PDB entry 5JW7 | X-ray diffraction, 2.85 A resolution | chains A and B

== Chain A ==
Name: E3 ubiquitin-protein ligase SopA
From: Salmonella enterica subsp. enterica serovar Typhimurium
Notes: EC 6.3.2.-
UniProtKB: Q8ZNR3 (SOPA_SALTY); numbering as in UniProt (aligned over 163-425)
Amino-acid sequence (282 residues; numbered 148 to 429; the number before each row is that of its first residue):
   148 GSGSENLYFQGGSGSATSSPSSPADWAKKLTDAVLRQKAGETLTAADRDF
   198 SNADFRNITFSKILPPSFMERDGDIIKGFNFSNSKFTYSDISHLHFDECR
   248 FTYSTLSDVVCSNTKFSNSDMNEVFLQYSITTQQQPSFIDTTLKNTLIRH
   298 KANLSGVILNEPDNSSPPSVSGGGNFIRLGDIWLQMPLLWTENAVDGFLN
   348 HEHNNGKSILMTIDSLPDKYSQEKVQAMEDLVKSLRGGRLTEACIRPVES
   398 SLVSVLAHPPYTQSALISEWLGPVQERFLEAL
Unresolved in the structure: 148-166, 429
Construct notes: expression tag (148-162, 426-429)
Reported in the primary citation:
  - mutagenesis - T338L: abolished binding to TRIM65
  - mutagenesis - T338L: abolished catalytic activity with E3 ubiquitin-protein ligase TRIM56 (chain B)

== Chain B ==
Name: E3 ubiquitin-protein ligase TRIM56
From: Homo sapiens
Notes: EC 6.3.2.-
UniProtKB: Q9BRZ2 (TRI56_HUMAN); numbering as in UniProt (aligned over 1-93)
Amino-acid sequence (93 residues; row label = number of the first residue in the row):
     1 MVSHGSSPSLLEALSSDFLACKICLEQLRAPKTLPCLHTYCQDCLAQLAD
    51 GGRVRCPECRETVPVPPEGVASFKTNFFVNGLLDLVKARACGD
Unresolved in the structure: 1-17, 79-93
Metal / ion sites: Zn2+ site 1: Cys-21, Cys-24, Cys-41, Cys-44; Zn2+ site 2: Cys-36, His-38, Cys-56, Cys-59
Reported in the primary citation:
  - post-translational modification sites: Lys-87

== Interface between chain A and chain B ==
Contacting residue pairs (30):
  Asp-255(A) with Phe-18(B), hydrogen bond (side chain-backbone)
  Ser-276(A) with Phe-18(B)
  Ile-277(A) with Gln-27(B)
  Arg-296(A) with Leu-25(B), hydrogen bond (side chain-backbone); Glu-26(B), salt bridge
  His-297(A) with Glu-26(B), salt bridge
  Lys-298(A) with Glu-26(B), salt bridge
  Ser-318(A) with Lys-22(B); Glu-58(B)
  Gly-319(A) with Lys-22(B)
  Gly-320(A) with Lys-22(B), hydrogen bond (backbone-backbone); Leu-25(B)
  Gln-332(A) with Leu-25(B)
  Met-333(A) with Leu-25(B)
  Pro-334(A) with Ile-23(B)
  Leu-335(A) with Ile-23(B), hydrogen bond (backbone-backbone); Pro-57(B), hydrophobic
  Leu-336(A) with Ile-23(B); Leu-48(B), hydrophobic
  Thr-338(A) with Cys-24(B); Cys-44(B), hydrogen bond
  Glu-339(A) with Asp-43(B)
  Asn-340(A) with Cys-24(B); Glu-26(B); Gln-27(B), hydrogen bond (side chain-backbone); Cys-41(B)
  Ala-341(A) with Cys-24(B)
  Gly-344(A) with Glu-26(B)
  Phe-345(A) with Cys-24(B); Glu-26(B)
Interface residues without a listed pair, chain B (16 interface residues in all): Ala-20, Arg-29, Gln-47
From the paper, about this interface:
  - pairs named by the authors: Arg-296(A)/Glu-26(B) (hydrogen bond), His-297(A)/Glu-26(B) (hydrogen bond), Lys-298(A)/Glu-26(B) (hydrogen bond), Pro-334(A)/Leu-25(B) (hydrophobic contact), Phe-345(A)/Leu-25(B) (hydrophobic contact)
  - interface residues, chain A: Thr-338(A)

== Summary ==
20 residues of chain A face 16 of chain B across their interface, with 6 hydrogen bonds and 3 salt bridges.
Among the polar pairs are Arg-296(A)/Glu-26(B), His-297(A)/Glu-26(B) and Lys-298(A)/Glu-26(B). The authors
report hydrogen bonds between Arg-296(A) and Glu-26(B), His-297(A) and Glu-26(B) and Lys-298(A) and Glu-26(B);
hydrophobic contacts between Pro-334(A) and Leu-25(B) and Phe-345(A) and Leu-25(B). From the paper: T338L of
chain A abolishes binding to TRIM65; the interface residue Thr-338(A).
Here chain A is E3 ubiquitin-protein ligase SopA (Salmonella enterica subsp. enterica serovar Typhimurium) and
chain B is E3 ubiquitin-protein ligase TRIM56 (Homo sapiens). Entry 5JW7 (Crystal structure of SopA-Trim56
complex) was determined by X-ray diffraction.
